Entry 7TZO (electron microscopy, 3.28 A resolution); this record covers chains F and H of the 8 polymer chains in the assembly.

[Chain F]
Name: Rapamycin-insensitive companion of mTOR
From: Homo sapiens
UniProtKB: Q6R327 (RICTR_HUMAN); residue numbers follow UniProt; this construct covers 1-1708
Chain sequence (1720 residues; each row starts with the number of its first residue; numbers below 1 keep their minus sign (Met-11 is residue -11)):
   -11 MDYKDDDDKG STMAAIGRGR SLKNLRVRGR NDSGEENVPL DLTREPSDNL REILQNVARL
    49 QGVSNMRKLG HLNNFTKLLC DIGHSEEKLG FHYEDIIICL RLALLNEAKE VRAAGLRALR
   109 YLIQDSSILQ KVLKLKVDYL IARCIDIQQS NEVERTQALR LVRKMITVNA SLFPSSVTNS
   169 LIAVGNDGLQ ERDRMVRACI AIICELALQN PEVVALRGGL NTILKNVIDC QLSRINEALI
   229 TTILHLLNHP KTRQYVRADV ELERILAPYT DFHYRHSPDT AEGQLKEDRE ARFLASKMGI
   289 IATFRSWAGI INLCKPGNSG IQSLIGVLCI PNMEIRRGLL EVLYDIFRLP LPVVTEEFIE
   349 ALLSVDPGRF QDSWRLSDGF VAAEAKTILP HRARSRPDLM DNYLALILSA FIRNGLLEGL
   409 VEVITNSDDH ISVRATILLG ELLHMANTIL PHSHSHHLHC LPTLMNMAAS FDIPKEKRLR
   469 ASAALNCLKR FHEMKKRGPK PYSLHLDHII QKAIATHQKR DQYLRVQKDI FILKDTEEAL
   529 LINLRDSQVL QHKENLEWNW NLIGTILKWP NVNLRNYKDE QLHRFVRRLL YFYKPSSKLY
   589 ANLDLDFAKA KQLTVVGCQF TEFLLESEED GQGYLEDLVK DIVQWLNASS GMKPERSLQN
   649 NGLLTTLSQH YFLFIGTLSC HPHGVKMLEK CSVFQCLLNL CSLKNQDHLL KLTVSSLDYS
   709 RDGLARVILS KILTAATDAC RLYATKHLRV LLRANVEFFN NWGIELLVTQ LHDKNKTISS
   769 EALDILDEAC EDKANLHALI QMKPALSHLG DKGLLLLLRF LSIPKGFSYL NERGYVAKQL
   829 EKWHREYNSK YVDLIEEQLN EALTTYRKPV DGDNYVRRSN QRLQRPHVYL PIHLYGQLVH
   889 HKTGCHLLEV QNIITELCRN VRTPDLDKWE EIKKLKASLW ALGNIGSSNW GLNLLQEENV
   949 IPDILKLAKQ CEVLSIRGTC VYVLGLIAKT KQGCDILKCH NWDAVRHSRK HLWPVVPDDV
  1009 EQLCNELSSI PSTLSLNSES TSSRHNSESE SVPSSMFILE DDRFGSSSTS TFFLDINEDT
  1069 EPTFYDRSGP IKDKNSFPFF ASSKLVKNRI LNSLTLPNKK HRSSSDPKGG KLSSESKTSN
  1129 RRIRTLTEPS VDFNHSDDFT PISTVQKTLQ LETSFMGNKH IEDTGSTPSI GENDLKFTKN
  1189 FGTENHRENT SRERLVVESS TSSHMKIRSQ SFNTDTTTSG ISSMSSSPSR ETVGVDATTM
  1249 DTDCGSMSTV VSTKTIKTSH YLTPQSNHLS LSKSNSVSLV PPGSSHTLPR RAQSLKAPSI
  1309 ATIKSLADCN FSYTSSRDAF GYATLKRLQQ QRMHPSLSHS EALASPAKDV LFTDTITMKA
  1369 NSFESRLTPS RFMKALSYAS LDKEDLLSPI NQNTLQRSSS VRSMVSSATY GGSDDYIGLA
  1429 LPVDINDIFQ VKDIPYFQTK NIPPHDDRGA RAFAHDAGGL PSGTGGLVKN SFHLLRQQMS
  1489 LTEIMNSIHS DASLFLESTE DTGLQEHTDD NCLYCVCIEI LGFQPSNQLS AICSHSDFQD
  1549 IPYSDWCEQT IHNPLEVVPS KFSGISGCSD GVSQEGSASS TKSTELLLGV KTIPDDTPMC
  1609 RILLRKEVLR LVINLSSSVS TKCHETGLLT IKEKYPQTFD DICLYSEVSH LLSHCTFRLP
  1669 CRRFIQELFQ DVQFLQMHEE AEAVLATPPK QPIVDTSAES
Unresolved in the structure: -11 to 24, 511-519, 858-871, 1006-1422, 1449-1478, 1495-1509, 1539-1606, 1695-1708
Construct notes: initiating methionine (-11); expression tag (-10 to 0)
UniProt features mapped onto this chain:
  - binding site (ATP): Asn543, Arg572, Arg576
  - binding site (Zn(2+)): His1515, Cys1520, Cys1523, Cys1651
  - modified residue: Ser21 (Phosphoserine), Ser35 (Phosphoserine), Ser265 (Phosphoserine), Lys1092 (N6-acetyllysine), Lys1095 (N6-acetyllysine), Thr1103 (Phosphothreonine), Lys1116 (N6-acetyllysine), Lys1119 (N6-acetyllysine), Lys1125 (N6-acetyllysine), Thr1135 (Phosphothreonine), Ser1138 (Phosphoserine), Ser1162 (Phosphoserine), Ser1219 (Phosphoserine), Ser1235 (Phosphoserine), Thr1271 (Phosphothreonine), Ser1274 (Phosphoserine), Ser1278 (Phosphoserine), Ser1282 (Phosphoserine), Ser1284 (Phosphoserine), Thr1295 (Phosphothreonine) and 16 more in UniProt
  - cross-link: Lys274 (Glycyl lysine isopeptide (Lys-Gly) (interchain with G-Cter in ubiquitin))
  - mutagenesis: Lys274 (K274G: Abolishes deubiquitination by USP9X and increases interaction with MTOR. No effect on interaction with SIN1), Lys1080 to Lys1082 (In M1; does not affect acetylation), Lys1092 to Lys1095 (In M2; decreased acetylation and activity of the mTORC2 complex), Lys1107 to Lys1108 (In M3; does not affect acetylation), Lys1116 to Lys1125 (In M4; decreased acetylation and activity of the mTORC2 complex), Thr1135 (T1135A: Impaired phosphorylation by RPS6KB1, leading to increased activity of the mTORC2 complex), Ser1235 (S1235A: Impaired phosphorylation by GSK3B in response to stress, leading to increased mTORC2 activity; S1235D: Mimics phosphorylation; decreased activity of mTORC2), Thr1695 (T1695G: Reduced GSK3-mediated phosphorylation, reduced interaction with FBXW7, reduced FBXW7-mediated ubiquitination and increased stability)

[Chain H]
Name: Target of rapamycin complex 2 subunit MAPKAP1
From: Homo sapiens
UniProtKB: Q9BPZ7 (SIN1_HUMAN); residue numbers follow UniProt; this construct covers 1-522
Chain sequence (538 residues; each row starts with the number of its first residue):
     1 MAFLDNPTII LAHIRQSHVT SDDTGMCEMV LIDHDVDLEK IHPPSMPGDS GSEIQGSNGE
    61 TQGYVYAQSV DITSSWDFGI RRRSNTAQRL ERLRKERQNQ IKCKNIQWKE RNSKQSAQEL
   121 KSLFEKKSLK EKPPISGKQS ILSVRLEQCP LQLNNPFNEY SKFDGKGHVG TTATKKIDVY
   181 LPLHSSQDRL LPMTVVTMAS ARVQDLIGLI CWQYTSEGRE PKLNDNVSAY CLHIAEDDGE
   241 VDTDFPPLDS NEPIHKFGFS TLALVEKYSS PGLTSKESLF VRINAAHGFS LIQVDNTKVT
   301 MKEILLKAVK RRKGSQKVSG PQYRLEKQSE PNVAVDLDST LESQSAWEFC LVRENSSRAD
   361 GVFEEDSQID IATVQDMLSS HHYKSFKVSM IHRLRFTTDV QLGISGDKVE IDPVTNQKAS
   421 TKFWIKQKPI SIDSDLLCAC DLAEEKSPSH AIFKLTYLSN HDYKHLYFES DAATVNEIVL
   481 KVNYILESRA STARADYFAQ KQRKLNRRTS FSFQKEKKSG QQAAAGGGGY PYDVPDYA
Unresolved in the structure: 1, 39-63, 147-538
Construct notes: expression tag (523-538)
UniProt features mapped onto this chain:
  - binding site (a 1,2-diacyl-sn-glycero-3-phospho-(1D-myo-inositol-3,4,5-trisphosphate)): Arg393, Lys428, Lys464
  - modified residue: Ala2 (N-acetylalanine), Thr86 (Phosphothreonine), Ser128 (Phosphoserine), Ser186 (Phosphoserine), Ser315 (Phosphoserine), Ser356 (Phosphoserine), Thr398 (Phosphothreonine), Ser510 (Phosphoserine)
  - natural variant: Arg81 (R81T: In ovarian cancer)
  - mutagenesis: Arg83 (R83A: Specifically abolishes ability of the mTORC2 complex to catalyze phosphorylation of SGK1, without affecting AKT1), Glu236 to Asp244 (Decreased ability of the mTORC2 complex to catalyze phosphorylation of AKT1), His287 (H287A: Does not affect interaction with KRAS), Leu291 (L291D: Decreased interaction with KRAS), Arg311 (R311E: Does not affect interaction with KRAS), Arg312 (R312E: Decreased interaction with KRAS)
From the paper describing this entry:
  - post-translational modification sites: Thr86 (citing earlier work)
  - mutagenesis - R83A: unchanged signaling in response to Akt
  - mutagenesis - R83A: abolished signaling in response to SGK1

[Chain F / chain H interface]
Residue-residue contacts - 65 pairs, chain F then chain H:
  Leu57(F) - Ser74(H)
  Leu57(F) - Ser75(H)
  Asn61(F) - Ser74(H)  hydrogen bond
  Cys68(F) - Ala67(H)  hydrogen bond (side chain-backbone)
  Cys68(F) - Gln68(H)  hydrogen bond (side chain-backbone)
  Arg105(F) - Gln68(H)
  Arg105(F) - Ile72(H)
  Arg105(F) - Thr73(H)
  Arg105(F) - Ser74(H)
  Tyr109(F) - Gln68(H)
  Tyr109(F) - Asp71(H)
  Thr144(F) - Val30(H)
  Leu147(F) - Val30(H)  hydrophobic
  Arg148(F) - Ile32(H)
  Arg148(F) - Asp71(H)  salt bridge
  Arg151(F) - Val30(H)  hydrogen bond (side chain-backbone)
  Arg151(F) - Leu31(H)
  Arg151(F) - Ile32(H)  hydrogen bond (side chain-backbone)
  Thr155(F) - Asp35(H)
  Arg182(F) - Thr24(H)  hydrogen bond
  Arg182(F) - Met26(H)
  Arg185(F) - His18(H)
  Arg185(F) - Asp22(H)  salt bridge
  Arg185(F) - Asp23(H)  salt bridge
  Arg185(F) - Cys27(H)
  Ala186(F) - Cys27(H)  hydrogen bond (backbone-side chain)
  Ala189(F) - His18(H)
  Glu193(F) - Arg15(H)  salt bridge
  Leu196(F) - Leu11(H)  hydrophobic
  Leu220(F) - Ser21(H)
  Arg222(F) - Ser17(H)
  Arg222(F) - Thr20(H)
  Ile223(F) - His18(H)
  Ala226(F) - His13(H)
  Thr229(F) - Leu4(H)
  His233(F) - Asp5(H)
  His233(F) - Ile10(H)
  Arg293(F) - Ala2(H)
  Trp295(F) - Ala2(H)
  Trp295(F) - Phe3(H)
  Glu844(F) - Phe3(H)
  Leu847(F) - Phe3(H)  hydrophobic
  Asn848(F) - Ala2(H)  hydrogen bond (side chain-backbone)
  Asn848(F) - Phe3(H)  hydrogen bond (side chain-backbone)
  Asn848(F) - Leu4(H)
  Leu851(F) - Ala2(H)
  Thr852(F) - Ala2(H)
  Thr853(F) - His13(H)
  Tyr854(F) - Ala12(H)
  Tyr854(F) - His13(H)
  Tyr854(F) - Gln16(H)  hydrogen bond (backbone-side chain)
  Trp917(F) - Asp5(H)
  Trp917(F) - Asn6(H)
  Trp917(F) - Pro7(H)
  Lys924(F) - Asp5(H)
  Thr967(F) - Phe3(H)
  Tyr970(F) - Phe3(H)  hydrophobic
  Glu1633(F) - Arg89(H)  salt bridge
  Leu1637(F) - Arg89(H)
  Leu1637(F) - Leu90(H)  hydrophobic
  Leu1637(F) - Leu93(H)  hydrophobic
  Glu1641(F) - Leu90(H)
  Glu1641(F) - Arg94(H)  salt bridge
  Glu1675(F) - Thr86(H)
  Gln1678(F) - Ser84(H)
Other interface residues (no listed pair), chain F (50 interface residues in all): Glu95, Glu98, Glu140, Ile188, Leu227, Arg855, Pro857, Ile920, Ser963, Phe1672
Other interface residues (no listed pair), chain H (45 interface residues in all): Ile9, Ile14, Asp33, His34, Tyr66, Ile80, Arg81

[Summary]
50 residues of chain F and 45 residues of chain H are in contact, with 10 hydrogen bonds and 6 salt bridges.
Among the polar pairs are Arg148(F)-Asp71(H), Arg185(F)-Asp22(H) and Arg185(F)-Asp23(H). The paper reports
that R83A of chain H abolishes signaling in response to SGK1; a modification site at Thr86(H).
Here chain F is Rapamycin-insensitive companion of mTOR and chain H is Target of rapamycin complex 2 subunit
MAPKAP1, both from Homo sapiens. Entry 7TZO (The apo structure of human mTORC2 complex) was determined by
electron microscopy.
